PDB entry 5YKF | electron microscopy, 4.33 A resolution (low resolution: residue-level contacts below are approximate; hydrogen-bond / salt-bridge calls are withheld) | chains A and C of the 8 polymer chains in the assembly

[Chain A (and C)]
Molecule: ATP-sensitive inward rectifier potassium channel 11
From: Mus musculus
Notes: chain C of this document is another copy of the same molecule, construct and numbering; everything in this record applies to it too
UniProt: Q61743 (KCJ11_MOUSE); residues 1-390 here = UniProt positions 1-390
Amino-acid sequence (390 residues; numbered 1 to 390; the number before each row is that of its first residue):
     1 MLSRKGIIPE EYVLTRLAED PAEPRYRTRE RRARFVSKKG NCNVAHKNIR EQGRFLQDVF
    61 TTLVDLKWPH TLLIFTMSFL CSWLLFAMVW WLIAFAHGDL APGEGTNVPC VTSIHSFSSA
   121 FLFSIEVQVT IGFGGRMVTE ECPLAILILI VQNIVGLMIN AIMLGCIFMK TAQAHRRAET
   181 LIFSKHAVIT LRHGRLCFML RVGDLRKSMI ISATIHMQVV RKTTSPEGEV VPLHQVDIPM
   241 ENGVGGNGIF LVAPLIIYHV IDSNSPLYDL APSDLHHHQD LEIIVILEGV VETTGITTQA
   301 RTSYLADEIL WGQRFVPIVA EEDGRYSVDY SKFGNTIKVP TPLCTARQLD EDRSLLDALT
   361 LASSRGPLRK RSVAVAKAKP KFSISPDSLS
Unresolved in the structure: 1-31, 357-390
Disulfide bonds: C110-C142
Residues lining bound ligands:
  - ATP-gamma-S (AGS; phosphothiophosphoric acid-adenylate ester), molecule 1: N48, I49, R50, R54
  - ATP-gamma-S (AGS), molecule 2: I182, F183, S184, K185, L205, Y330, S331, F333, G334
Reported in the primary citation:
  - conformationally variable residues (domain motion): R32 to L66

[Chain A / chain C interface]
Residue-residue contacts (96; chain A residue first):
  A33(A) - G324(C)
  A33(A) - R325(C)
  A33(A) - Y326(C)
  R34(A) - Y326(C)
  F35(A) - V252(C)
  F35(A) - Y326(C)
  C42(A) - V252(C)
  N43(A) - R325(C)
  V44(A) - Y326(C)
  V44(A) - V328(C)
  A45(A) - R325(C)
  A45(A) - Y326(C)
  A45(A) - S327(C)
  A45(A) - V328(C)
  H46(A) - V328(C)
  H46(A) - Y330(C)
  K47(A) - V328(C)
  K47(A) - Y330(C)
  N48(A) - D329(C)
  N48(A) - Y330(C)
  N48(A) - S331(C)
  I49(A) - Y330(C)
  R54(A) - E179(C)
  R54(A) - L205(C)
  R54(A) - R206(C)
  F55(A) - L205(C)
  F55(A) - R206(C)
  D58(A) - R206(C)
  F60(A) - W68(C)
  F60(A) - T171(C)
  T61(A) - Q173(C)
  V64(A) - T293(C)
  F123(A) - F133(C)
  V127(A) - I131(C)
  T130(A) - T130(C)
  T130(A) - I131(C)
  I131(A) - I131(C)
  G132(A) - I131(C)
  G132(A) - G132(C)
  G134(A) - F133(C)
  R136(A) - F133(C)
  M137(A) - F133(C)
  M137(A) - G135(C)
  M137(A) - R136(C)
  V138(A) - L122(C)
  V138(A) - F133(C)
  V138(A) - R136(C)
  E140(A) - S118(C)
  E140(A) - S119(C)
  I146(A) - L122(C)
  I150(A) - W83(C)
  I150(A) - F121(C)
  I150(A) - I125(C)
  N153(A) - V129(C)
  N153(A) - I131(C)
  I154(A) - F79(C)
  L157(A) - F79(C)
  L157(A) - N160(C)
  M158(A) - F75(C)
  M158(A) - M163(C)
  A161(A) - I167(C)
  I162(A) - I167(C)
  I162(A) - T171(C)
  L164(A) - L164(C)
  G165(A) - F168(C)
  F168(A) - F168(C)
  M169(A) - F168(C)
  M169(A) - T171(C)
  M169(A) - A172(C)
  M169(A) - T293(C)
  A172(A) - T293(C)
  Q173(A) - T293(C)
  Q218(A) - F250(C)
  P226(A) - H193(C)
  E227(A) - L191(C)
  E229(A) - R314(C)
  V230(A) - P317(C)
  P232(A) - P317(C)
  P232(A) - V319(C)
  Q235(A) - F250(C)
  Q235(A) - V252(C)
  D237(A) - G243(C)
  P239(A) - V244(C)
  I284(A) - F250(C)
  I286(A) - F250(C)
  E288(A) - S212(C)
  I296(A) - E292(C)
  I296(A) - T293(C)
  I296(A) - T294(C)
  I296(A) - G295(C)
  T297(A) - I211(C)
  T297(A) - V290(C)
  Q299(A) - M209(C)
  Q299(A) - F250(C)
  R301(A) - M209(C)
  R301(A) - E292(C)
Other interface residues (no listed pair), chain A (64 interface residues in all): V36, Q57, T62, F133, T139, L149, L233
Other interface residues (no listed pair), chain C (59 interface residues in all): L72, T76, R176, T180, D204, G245, E321

[Overview]
64 residues of chain A face 59 of chain C across their interface. Bound to chain A: ATP-gamma-S. The paper
reports conformational variability at R32(A).
Both chains are ATP-sensitive inward rectifier potassium channel 11 (Mus musculus). Entry 5YKF (Structure of
pancreatic ATP-sensitive potassium channel bound with glibenclamide and ATPgammaS (3D class1 at 4.33A)) was
determined by electron microscopy, deposited together with 5YKE, 5YKG, 5YW8, 5YW9, 5YWA, 5YWB and 5YWC.
